PDB entry 3EXG | X-ray diffraction, 3.01 A resolution | chains A and D of the 4 polymer chains in the assembly

Chain A:
Name: Pyruvate dehydrogenase E1 component subunit alpha, somatic form, mitochondrial
From: Homo sapiens
Notes: EC 1.2.4.1; fragment: E1p-alpha
UniProt: P08559 (ODPA_HUMAN); residues 1-361 here correspond to UniProt positions 30-390 (UniProt number = residue number + 29)
Sequence (382 residues; each row starts with the number of its first residue; numbers below 1 keep their minus sign (Met-20 is residue -20)):
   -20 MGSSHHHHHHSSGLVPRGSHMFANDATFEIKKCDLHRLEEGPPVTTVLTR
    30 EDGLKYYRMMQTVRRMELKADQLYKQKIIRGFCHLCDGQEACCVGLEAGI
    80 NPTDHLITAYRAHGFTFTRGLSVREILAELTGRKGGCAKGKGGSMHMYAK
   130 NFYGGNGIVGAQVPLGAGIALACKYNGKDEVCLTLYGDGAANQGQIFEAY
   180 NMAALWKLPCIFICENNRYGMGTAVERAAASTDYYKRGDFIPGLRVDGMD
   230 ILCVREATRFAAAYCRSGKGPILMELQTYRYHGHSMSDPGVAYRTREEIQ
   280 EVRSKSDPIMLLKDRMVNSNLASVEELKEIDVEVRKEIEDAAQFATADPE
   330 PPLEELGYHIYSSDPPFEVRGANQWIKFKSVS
Disordered / not traced: -20 to -1, 198-205, 262-273
Sequence notes: expression tag (-20 to 0); engineered mutation Ala203 (Ser232 in P08559), Ala271 (Ser300 in P08559)
Swiss-Prot annotation at these positions:
  - binding site (pyruvate): His63, Tyr89, Arg90, Ala128, Gly136, Val138, Asp167, Gly168, Ala169, Asn196, Tyr198
  - binding site (thiamine diphosphate): Tyr89, Arg90, Gly136, Val138, Asp167, Gly168, Ala169, Asn196, His263
  - binding site (Mg(2+)): Asp167, Asn196, Tyr198
  - modified residue: Lys34 (N6-acetyllysine), Lys215 (N6-acetyllysine), Lys248 (N6-succinyllysine), Ser264 (Phosphoserine), Ser266 (Phosphoserine), Tyr272 (Phosphotyrosine), Lys284 (N6-acetyllysine), Lys292 (N6-acetyllysine), Lys307 (N6-acetyllysine), Lys356 (N6-succinyllysine)
From the paper describing this entry:
  - post-translational modification sites: Ser264 (citing earlier work)
  - mutagenesis - Y89F: unchanged catalytic activity

Chain D:
Name: Pyruvate dehydrogenase E1 component subunit beta, mitochondrial
From: Homo sapiens
Notes: EC 1.2.4.1; fragment: E1p-beta
UniProt: P11177 (ODPB_HUMAN); residues 1-329 here correspond to UniProt positions 31-359 (UniProt number = residue number + 30)
Sequence (329 residues; each row starts with the number of its first residue):
     1 LQVTVRDAINQGMDEELERDEKVFLLGEEVAQYDGAYKVSRGLWKKYGDK
    51 RIIDTPISEMGFAGIAVGAAMAGLRPICEFMTFNFSMQAIDQVINSAAKT
   101 YYMSGGLQPVPIVFRGPNGASAGVAAQHSQCFAAWYGHCPGLKVVSPWNS
   151 EDAKGLIKSAIRDNNPVVVLENELMYGVPFEFPPEAQSKDFLIPIGKAKI
   201 ERQGTHITVVSHSRPVGHCLEAAAVLSKEGVECEVINMRTIRPMDMETIE
   251 ASVMKTNHLVTVEGGWPQFGVGAEICARIMEGPAFNFLDAPAVRVTGADV
   301 PMPYAKILEDNSIPQVKDIIFAIKKTLNI
Swiss-Prot annotation at these positions:
  - binding site (thiamine diphosphate): Glu59
  - binding site (K(+)): Ile112, Ala160, Ile161, Asp163, Asn165
  - site: Asp289 (Important for interaction with DLAT)
  - modified residue: Tyr37 (Phosphotyrosine), Lys324 (N6-acetyllysine)
Metal / ion sites: K+: Ile161, Asp163

Chain A / chain D interface:
Pairs across the interface (72):
  Ile58(A) - Tyr304(D)
  Arg59(A) - Ala122(D)
  Arg59(A) - Gly123(D)
  Arg59(A) - Tyr304(D)  hydrogen bond (backbone-side chain)
  Arg59(A) - Lys306(D)
  Arg59(A) - Glu309(D)  salt bridge
  Gly60(A) - Ala122(D)
  Gly60(A) - Gly123(D)
  Phe61(A) - Val124(D)  hydrophobic
  Phe61(A) - His128(D)
  Glu108(A) - Tyr304(D)
  Leu109(A) - Tyr304(D)  hydrogen bond (backbone-side chain)
  Gly111(A) - Tyr304(D)
  Gly119(A) - Tyr304(D)
  Gly119(A) - Ala305(D)  hydrogen bond (backbone-backbone)
  Lys120(A) - Pro303(D)
  Lys120(A) - Tyr304(D)  hydrogen bond (backbone-backbone)
  Lys120(A) - Leu308(D)
  Gly121(A) - Ala125(D)
  Gly121(A) - Tyr304(D)
  Gly122(A) - Tyr304(D)
  Met124(A) - Val124(D)
  Met124(A) - His128(D)
  His125(A) - Gln127(D)
  Asn135(A) - Gln127(D)
  Gly136(A) - Gln127(D)  hydrogen bond (backbone-side chain)
  Gly136(A) - His128(D)
  Ile137(A) - Phe85(D)  hydrophobic
  Ile137(A) - Gln88(D)
  Ile137(A) - Gln127(D)
  Val138(A) - Ile57(D)  hydrophobic
  Gly168(A) - Ile57(D)
  Asn171(A) - Ser58(D)  hydrogen bond (backbone-side chain)
  Gln172(A) - Ile57(D)  hydrogen bond (side chain-backbone)
  Gln172(A) - Ser58(D)
  Gln172(A) - Glu59(D)
  Gln172(A) - Gln88(D)  hydrogen bond
  Gln174(A) - Gln88(D)  hydrogen bond
  Arg206(A) - Gln32(D)
  Arg206(A) - Asp54(D)  salt bridge
  Ala207(A) - Pro56(D)
  Glu329(A) - Ala305(D)
  Glu329(A) - Lys306(D)  hydrogen bond (side chain-backbone)
  Glu329(A) - Ile307(D)  hydrogen bond (side chain-backbone)
  Pro330(A) - Ala305(D)  hydrophobic
  Pro330(A) - Ile307(D)
  Pro330(A) - Leu308(D)  hydrophobic
  Pro331(A) - Leu308(D)
  Leu332(A) - Leu308(D)
  Leu332(A) - Asn311(D)
  Leu335(A) - Val300(D)  hydrophobic
  Leu335(A) - Leu308(D)
  Leu335(A) - Asn311(D)
  Leu335(A) - Ser312(D)
  Val348(A) - Asp299(D)
  Val348(A) - Val300(D)  hydrophobic
  Arg349(A) - Arg294(D)  hydrogen bond (side chain-backbone)
  Arg349(A) - Ala298(D)
  Arg349(A) - Asp299(D)  hydrogen bond (backbone-backbone)
  Gly350(A) - Ala298(D)
  Ala351(A) - Val295(D)
  Ala351(A) - Thr296(D)  hydrogen bond (backbone-backbone)
  Ala351(A) - Asp318(D)
  Asn352(A) - Val295(D)
  Asn352(A) - Asp318(D)  hydrogen bond (side chain-backbone)
  Asn352(A) - Phe321(D)
  Gln353(A) - Val293(D)
  Trp354(A) - Val293(D)  hydrophobic
  Trp354(A) - Phe321(D)  hydrophobic
  Trp354(A) - Ala322(D)  hydrophobic
  Trp354(A) - Lys325(D)
  Ile355(A) - Asp318(D)
Also at the interface, not in a pair above, chain A (40 interface residues in all): Thr110, Gly336, Ile339, Phe357
Also at the interface, not in a pair above, chain D (37 interface residues in all): Pro267, Gly297, Pro314

In short:
40 residues of chain A and 37 residues of chain D are in contact; the contacts include 15 hydrogen bonds and 2
salt bridges. Among the polar pairs are Arg59(A)-Glu309(D), Arg206(A)-Asp54(D) and Arg59(A)-Tyr304(D). From
the paper: Y89F of chain A leaves catalytic activity unchanged; a modification site at Ser264(A).
Chain A is Pyruvate dehydrogenase E1 component subunit alpha, somatic form, mitochondrial and chain D is
Pyruvate dehydrogenase E1 component subunit beta, mitochondrial, both from Homo sapiens; the structure,
Crystal structure of the pyruvate dehydrogenase (E1p) component of human pyruvate dehydrogenase complex, was
determined by X-ray diffraction together with 3EXE, 3EXF, 3EXH and 3EXI from the same study.
